Entry 4BA0 (X-ray diffraction, 1.85 A resolution); this record covers chain A.

Chain A:
Protein: Alpha-glucosidase, putative, ADG31B
From: Cellvibrio japonicus
Notes: EC 3.2.1.20
Reference sequence: B3PEE6 (B3PEE6_CELJU); numbering as in UniProt (aligned over 1-816)
Sequence (817 residues; row label = number of the first residue in the row):
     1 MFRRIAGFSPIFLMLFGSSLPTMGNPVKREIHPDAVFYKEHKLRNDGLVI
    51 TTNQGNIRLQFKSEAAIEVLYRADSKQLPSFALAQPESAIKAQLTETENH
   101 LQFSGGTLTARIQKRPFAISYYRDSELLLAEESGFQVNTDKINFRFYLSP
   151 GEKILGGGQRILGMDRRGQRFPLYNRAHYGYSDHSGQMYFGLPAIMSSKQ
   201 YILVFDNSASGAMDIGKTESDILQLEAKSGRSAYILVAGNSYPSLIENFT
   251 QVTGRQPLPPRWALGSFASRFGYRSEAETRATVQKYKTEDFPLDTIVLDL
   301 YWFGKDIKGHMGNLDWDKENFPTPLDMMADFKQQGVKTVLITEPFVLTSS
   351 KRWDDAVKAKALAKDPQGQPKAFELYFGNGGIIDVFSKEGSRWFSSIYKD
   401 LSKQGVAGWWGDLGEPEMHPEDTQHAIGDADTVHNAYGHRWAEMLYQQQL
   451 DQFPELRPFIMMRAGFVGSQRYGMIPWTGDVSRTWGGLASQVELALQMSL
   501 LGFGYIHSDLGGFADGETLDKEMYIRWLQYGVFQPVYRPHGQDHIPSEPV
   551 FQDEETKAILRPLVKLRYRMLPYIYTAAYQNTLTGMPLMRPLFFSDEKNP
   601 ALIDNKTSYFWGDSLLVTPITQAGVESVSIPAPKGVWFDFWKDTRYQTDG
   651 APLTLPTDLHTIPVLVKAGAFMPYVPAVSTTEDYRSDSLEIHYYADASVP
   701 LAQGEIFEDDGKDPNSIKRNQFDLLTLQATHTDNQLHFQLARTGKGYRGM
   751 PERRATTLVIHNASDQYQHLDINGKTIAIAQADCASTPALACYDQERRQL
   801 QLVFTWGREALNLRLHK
Unresolved in the structure: 1-34, 139-140
Differences from the reference sequence: expression tag (817)
Cystine bridges: Cys784-Cys792
Covalently attached groups: 5-fluoro-beta-D-glucopyranose (5GF) linked to Asp412
Ligand contacts:
  - 5-fluoro-beta-D-glucopyranose (5GF): Phe271, Asp299, Leu300, Ile341, Glu343, Trp410, Leu413, Arg463, Trp477, Asp480, Asp509, Phe513, His540
  - arginine (ARG): Arg176, Ala177, His178, Ser185, Gln187
What the authors report for this chain:
  - binding site for 5-fluoro-beta-D-glucopyranose: Phe271, Leu300, Asp412, Leu413
  - catalytic residues: Asp412, Asp480
  - specificity-determining residues: Phe271 (proposed by the authors, not directly observed)

Summary:
Bound to chain A: arginine. 5-fluoro-beta-D-glucopyranose is covalently linked to Asp412. The paper reports
catalytic residues Asp412 and Asp480; a binding site for 5-fluoro-beta-D-glucopyranose at Phe271, Leu300 and
Asp412 among others.
Chain A is Alpha-glucosidase, putative, ADG31B (Cellvibrio japonicus); the structure, Crystal Structure of
Agd31B, alpha-transglucosylase, complexed with 5F-alpha-GlcF, was determined by X-ray diffraction together
with 4B9Z from the same study.
